Entry 6R25 (electron microscopy, 4.61 A resolution (low resolution: residue-level contacts below are approximate; hydrogen-bond / salt-bridge calls are withheld)); this record covers chains B and J of the 13 polymer chains in the assembly.

[Chain B]
Name: H4
Source organism: Xenopus laevis
Amino-acid sequence (102 residues; numbered 1 to 102; the number before each row is that of its first residue):
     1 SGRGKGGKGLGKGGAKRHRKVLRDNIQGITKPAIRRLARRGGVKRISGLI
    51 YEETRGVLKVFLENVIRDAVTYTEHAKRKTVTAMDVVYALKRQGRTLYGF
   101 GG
Not modelled in the structure: 1-22, 102

[Chain J]
Molecule: 147-nt DNA strand
Sequence (147 nucleotides; row label = number of the first residue in the row; numbers below 1 keep their minus sign (DA-73 is residue -73)):
   -73 ATCGAGAATCCCGGTGCCGAGGCCGCTCAATTGGTCGTAGACAGCTCTAG
   -23 CACCGCTTAAACGCACGTACGCGCTGTCCCCCGCGTTTTAACCGCCAAGG
    27 GGATTACTCCCTAGTCTCCAGGCACGTGTCAGATATATACATCCGAT

[Chain B / chain J interface]
Pairs across the interface - 12 pairs, chain B then chain J:
  Arg39(B) - DG9(J)
  Arg45(B) - DC7(J)
  Arg45(B) - DC8(J)
  Ile46(B) - DC7(J)
  Ile46(B) - DC8(J)
  Ser47(B) - DC7(J)
  Gly48(B) - DC7(J)
  Arg78(B) - DG28(J)
  Lys79(B) - DG27(J)
  Lys79(B) - DG28(J)
  Thr80(B) - DG27(J)
  Thr80(B) - DG28(J)
Also at the interface, not in a pair above, chain B (10 interface residues in all): Arg35, Lys44
Also at the interface, not in a pair above, chain J (7 interface residues in all): DC6, DA29

[Summary]
10 residues of chain B face 7 of chain J across their interface.
Here chain B is H4 (Xenopus laevis) and chain J is a 147-nt DNA strand. Entry 6R25 (Structure of
LSD2/NPAC-linker/nucleosome core particle complex: Class 3) was determined by electron microscopy, deposited
together with 6R1T and 6R1U.
